Entry 8RDS (X-ray diffraction, 2.00 A resolution); this record covers chain A.

[Chain A]
Protein: Cereblon isoform 4
Organism: Magnetospirillum gryphiswaldense
UniProt: A4TVL0 (A4TVL0_9PROT); numbering as in UniProt (aligned over 1-124)
Amino-acid sequence (125 residues; each row starts with the number of its first residue; numbering starts at 0):
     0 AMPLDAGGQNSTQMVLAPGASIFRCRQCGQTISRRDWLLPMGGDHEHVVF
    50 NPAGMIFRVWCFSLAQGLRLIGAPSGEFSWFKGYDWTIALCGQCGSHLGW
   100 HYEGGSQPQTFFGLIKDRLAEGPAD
Not modelled in the structure: 0-19, 40-42, 122-124
Differences from the reference sequence: expression tag (0)
Bound ions: Zn2+: Cys24, Cys27, Cys90, Cys93
Small-molecule neighbours: A1HZ6 ((5S)-3-(2-methoxyphenyl)-1-oxa-2,9-diazaspiro[4.5]dec-2-ene-8,10-dione): Phe49, Asn50, Pro51, Ala52, Glu76, Phe77, Ser78, Trp79, Trp85, Trp99, Tyr101

[In short]
Bound to chain A: compound A1HZ6. Cys24, Cys27, Cys90 and Cys93 form the Zn2+ site.
Chain A is Cereblon isoform 4 (Magnetospirillum gryphiswaldense); the structure, Cereblon isoform 4 from
Magnetospirillum gryphiswaldense in complex with spiro-isoxazol based compound 8i, was determined by X-ray
diffraction (same publication as 8RDP, 8RDQ, 8RDR and 8RDT).
